Entry 3CI0 (X-ray diffraction, 2.20 A resolution); this record covers chains J and K of the 3 polymer chains in the assembly.

# Chain J
Molecule: Pseudopilin GspJ
Organism: Escherichia coli
Reference sequence: Q8VRM4 (Q8VRM4_ECOLX); residues 31-192 here correspond to UniProt positions 26-187 (UniProt number = residue number - 5)
Amino-acid sequence (163 residues; each row starts with the number of its first residue):
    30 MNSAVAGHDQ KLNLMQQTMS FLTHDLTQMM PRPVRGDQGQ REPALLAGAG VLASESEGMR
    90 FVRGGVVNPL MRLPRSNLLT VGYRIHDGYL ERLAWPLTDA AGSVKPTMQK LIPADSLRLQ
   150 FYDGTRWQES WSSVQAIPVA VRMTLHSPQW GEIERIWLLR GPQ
Unresolved in the structure: 30-38
Construct notes: expression tag (30)
Modified positions: Mse44, Mse48, Mse58, Mse59, Mse88, Mse100, Mse137, Mse172 (selenomethionine; parent Met)

# Chain K
Molecule: Pseudopilin GspK
Organism: Escherichia coli
Reference sequence: A7ZRI8 (A7ZRI8_ECO24); residues 22-316 here correspond to UniProt positions 31-325 (UniProt number = residue number + 9)
Amino-acid sequence (298 residues; numbered 19 to 316; the number before each row is that of its first residue):
    19 GAMGRMQQQL GRTRSQQEYQ QALWYSASAE SLALSALSLS LKNEKRVHLE QPWASGPRFF
    79 PLPQGQIAVT LRDAQACFNL NALAQPTTAS RPLAVQQLIA LISRLDVPAY RAELIAESLW
   139 EFIDEDRSVQ TRLGREDSEY LARSVPFYAA NQPLADISEM RVVQGMDAGL YQKLKPLVCA
   199 LPMTRQQINI NTLDVTQSVI LEALFDPWLS PVQARALLQQ RPAKGWEDVD QFLAQPLLAD
   259 VDERTKKQLK TVLSVDSNYF WLRSDITVNE IELTMNSLIV RMGPQHFSVL WHQTGESE
Unresolved in the structure: 19-28, 225-231, 316
Construct notes: expression tag (19-21)
Disulfide bonds: C95-C197
Bound ions: Ca2+ site 1: E139, D142, D144, S146, Q148, E154; Ca2+ site 2: E139, D142, D144, E154, N169

# Chain J / chain K interface
Pairs across the interface - 90 pairs, chain J then chain K:
  Q45(J) - R30(K)
  Q45(J) - T31(K)  hydrogen bond
  Q45(J) - Q34(K)  hydrogen bond (backbone-side chain)
  Q46(J) - R30(K)
  Mse48(J) - Q34(K)
  S49(J) - R30(K)  hydrogen bond
  S49(J) - Q34(K)
  T52(J) - L41(K)
  H53(J) - Y37(K)  hydrogen bond
  T56(J) - H310(K)  hydrogen bond (backbone-side chain)
  Q57(J) - H310(K)
  Q57(J) - Q311(K)
  Q57(J) - T312(K)  hydrogen bond (side chain-backbone)
  Mse58(J) - W309(K)
  Mse59(J) - A173(K)
  Mse59(J) - W309(K)
  Mse59(J) - Q311(K)
  P60(J) - W309(K)
  R61(J) - A168(K)
  R61(J) - Q170(K)
  R61(J) - A173(K)
  R61(J) - E177(K)  salt bridge
  P62(J) - Q170(K)  hydrogen bond (backbone-side chain)
  R64(J) - R145(K)
  R64(J) - D155(K)  salt bridge
  R64(J) - Y166(K)
  R64(J) - A167(K)  hydrogen bond (side chain-backbone)
  R64(J) - A168(K)
  R64(J) - N169(K)
  G65(J) - Y166(K)
  D66(J) - Y166(K)  hydrogen bond (backbone-side chain)
  Q67(J) - Y166(K)  hydrogen bond (backbone-side chain)
  G68(J) - R145(K)  hydrogen bond (backbone-side chain)
  G68(J) - Y166(K)
  R70(J) - E143(K)  hydrogen bond (side chain-backbone)
  R70(J) - A168(K)  hydrogen bond (side chain-backbone)
  R70(J) - N169(K)  hydrogen bond (side chain-backbone)
  R70(J) - Q170(K)
  G93(J) - Q311(K)
  G94(J) - Q311(K)  hydrogen bond (backbone-side chain)
  G94(J) - T312(K)  hydrogen bond (backbone-side chain)
  P98(J) - Q190(K)  hydrogen bond (backbone-side chain)
  P98(J) - E314(K)
  L99(J) - A186(K)
  Mse100(J) - R179(K)  hydrogen bond (backbone-side chain)
  Mse100(J) - A186(K)
  Mse100(J) - Q190(K)
  R101(J) - R179(K)  hydrogen bond (backbone-side chain)
  L102(J) - R179(K)
  P103(J) - R161(K)
  P103(J) - R179(K)
  P103(J) - V180(K)
  R104(J) - V163(K)
  R104(J) - R179(K)
  R104(J) - V180(K)
  S105(J) - S176(K)
  S105(J) - E177(K)
  S105(J) - V180(K)
  N106(J) - S176(K)  hydrogen bond (backbone-side chain)
  L126(J) - V163(K)  hydrophobic
  L126(J) - F165(K)  hydrophobic
  T127(J) - F165(K)
  D128(J) - F165(K)
  D128(J) - Y166(K)  hydrogen bond (backbone-backbone)
  D128(J) - A168(K)
  A129(J) - P164(K)
  A129(J) - F165(K)  hydrophobic
  A129(J) - Y166(K)
  A130(J) - P164(K)  hydrogen bond (backbone-backbone)
  A130(J) - F165(K)
  A130(J) - Y166(K)  hydrophobic
  S132(J) - P164(K)
  V133(J) - P164(K)
  L187(J) - W42(K)  hydrophobic
  L188(J) - H310(K)
  R189(J) - V307(K)  hydrogen bond (side chain-backbone)
  R189(J) - L308(K)
  R189(J) - W309(K)
  R189(J) - H310(K)
  G190(J) - E48(K)
  G190(J) - H310(K)
  P191(J) - A45(K)
  P191(J) - E48(K)
  P191(J) - S49(K)
  P191(J) - L52(K)
  P191(J) - V307(K)
  Q192(J) - H304(K)  hydrogen bond (backbone-side chain)
  Q192(J) - F305(K)
  Q192(J) - S306(K)  hydrogen bond (backbone-side chain)
  Q192(J) - V307(K)  hydrogen bond (side chain-backbone)
Other interface residues (no listed pair), chain J (49 interface residues in all): L41, Q69, V96, L107, P125, R184
Other interface residues (no listed pair), chain K (43 interface residues in all): Q38, L159, D174, Y189

# Summary
49 residues of chain J face 43 of chain K across their interface; the contacts include 26 hydrogen bonds and 2
salt bridges. Among the polar pairs are R61(J)-E177(K), R64(J)-D155(K) and Q45(J)-T31(K). E139(K), D142(K),
D144(K), S146(K), Q148(K) and E154(K) coordinate Ca2+ site 1.
Chain J is Pseudopilin GspJ and chain K is Pseudopilin GspK, both from Escherichia coli; the structure, The
Crystal Structure of the GspK-GspI-GspJ complex from enterotoxigenic Escherichia coli Type 2 Secretion System,
was determined by X-ray diffraction.
